Entry 3HJ1 (X-ray diffraction, 1.95 A resolution); this record covers chain A.

Chain A:
Name: Minor Editosome-Associated TUTase
From: Trypanosoma brucei
UniProt: Q4GZ86 (Q4GZ86_9TRYP); residues 1-385 here = UniProt positions 1-385
Sequence (387 residues; row label = number of the first residue in the row; numbers below 1 keep their minus sign (Gly-1 is residue -1)):
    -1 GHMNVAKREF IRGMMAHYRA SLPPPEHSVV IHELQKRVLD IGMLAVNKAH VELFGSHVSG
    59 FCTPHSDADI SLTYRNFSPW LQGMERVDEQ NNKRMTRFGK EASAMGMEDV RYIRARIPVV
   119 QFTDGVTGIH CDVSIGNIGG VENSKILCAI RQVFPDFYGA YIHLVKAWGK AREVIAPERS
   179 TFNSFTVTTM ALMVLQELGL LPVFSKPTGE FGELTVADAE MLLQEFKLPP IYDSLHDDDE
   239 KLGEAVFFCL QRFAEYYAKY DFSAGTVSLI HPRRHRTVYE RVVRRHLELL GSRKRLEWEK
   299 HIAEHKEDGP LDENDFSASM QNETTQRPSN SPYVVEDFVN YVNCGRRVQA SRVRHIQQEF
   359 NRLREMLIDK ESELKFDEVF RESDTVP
Unresolved in the structure: 383-385
Construct notes: expression tag (-1 to 0)
Small-molecule neighbours: UTP (uridine 5'-triphosphate): Phe52, Gly53, Ser54, Phe59, Ser64, Asp65, Asp67, Gly138, Asn141, Ser142, Lys164, Lys168, Asn181, Ser182, Phe183, Thr184, Asp335, Cys342, Arg345
Reported in the primary citation:
  - binding site for UTP: Ser54, Asn141, Ser142, Lys164, Lys168, Asn181, Ser182, Phe183, Cys342, Arg345
  - contacts within the chain: Asn141-Asp335, Asn181-Thr184 (hydrogen bond)
  - specificity-determining residues: Asn181
  - mutagenesis - N141A (10-fold), C342A, R345A: decreased catalytic activity on UTP
  - mutagenesis - N181A, N181D: abolished catalytic activity on UTP
  - catalytic residues: Asp130 (by similarity / conservation)

Summary:
Ligands of chain A: UTP. From the paper: the catalytic residue Asp130; N141A, C342A and R345A reduce catalytic
activity on UTP; 5 substitutions were tested in all.
Chain A is Minor Editosome-Associated TUTase (Trypanosoma brucei); the structure, Minor Editosome-Associated
TUTase 1 with bound UTP, was determined by X-ray diffraction (same publication as 3HIY and 3HJ4).
